PDB entry 1JEW | electron microscopy, 22.00 A resolution (very low resolution: no residue pairs are listed; an interface is given only as per-side residue counts) | chains R and 2 of the 5 polymer chains in the assembly

# Chain R
Molecule: Coxsackievirus and adenovirus receptor
From: Homo sapiens
UniProt: P78310 (CXAR_HUMAN); residues 23-142 here correspond to UniProt positions 21-140 (UniProt number = residue number - 2)
Sequence (120 residues; each row starts with the number of its first residue):
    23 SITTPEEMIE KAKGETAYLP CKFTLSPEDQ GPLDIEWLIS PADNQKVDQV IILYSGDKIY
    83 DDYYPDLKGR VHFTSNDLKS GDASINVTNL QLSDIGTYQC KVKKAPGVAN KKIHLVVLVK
UniProt features mapped onto this chain:
  - glycosylation: Asn108 (N-linked (GlcNAc...) asparagine)
Reported in the primary citation:
  - post-translational modification sites: Asn108

# Chain 2
Molecule: Coxsackievirus capsid, coat protein VP2
From: Coxsackievirus B3 (strain Woodruff)
UniProt: Q66282 (POLG_CXB3W); residues 1-263 here correspond to UniProt positions 70-332 (UniProt number = residue number + 69)
Sequence (263 residues; each row starts with the number of its first residue):
     1 SPTVEECGYS DRVRSITLGN STITTQECAN VVVGYGVWPD YLKDSEATAE DQPTQPDVAT
    61 CRFYTLDSVQ WQKTSPGWWW KLPDALSNLG LFGQNMQYHY LGRTGYTIHV QCNASKFHQG
   121 CLLVVCVPEA EMGCATLNNT PSSAELLGGD TAKEFADKPV ASGSNKLVQR VVYNAGMGVG
   181 VGNLTIFPHQ WINLRTNNSA TIVMPYTNSV PMDNMFRHNN VTLMVIPFVP LDYCPGSTTY
   241 VPITVTIAPM CAEYNGLRLA GHQ
Unresolved in the structure: 1-7
Sequence notes: conflict Thr151 (Ser220 in Q66282), Val245 (Ile314 in Q66282)
UniProt features mapped onto this chain:
  - site: Gln263 (Cleavage)

# Interface between chain R and chain 2
At this resolution (22 A) residue pairs are not listed: 5 residues of chain R and 4 of chain 2 lie at the interface.
The authors on this interface:
  - interface residues, chain R: Glu28(R), Glu29(R) (proposed by the authors, not directly observed)

# Summary
The interface between chain R and chain 2 involves 5 residues on one side and 4 on the other. From the paper:
interface residues Glu28(R) and Glu29(R); a modification site at Asn108(R).
Here chain R is Coxsackievirus and adenovirus receptor (Homo sapiens) and chain 2 is Coxsackievirus capsid,
coat protein VP2 (Coxsackievirus B3 (strain Woodruff)). Entry 1JEW (Cryo-EM structure of coxsackievirus B3(M
strain) with its cellular receptor, coxsackievirus and adenovirus receptor (car)) was determined by electron
microscopy.
